PDB entry 7UPQ | X-ray diffraction, 3.35 A resolution | chains B and C of the 3 polymer chains in the assembly

[Chain B]
Molecule: DHT03 protein B
From: synthetic construct
Amino-acid sequence (77 residues; each row starts with the number of its first residue):
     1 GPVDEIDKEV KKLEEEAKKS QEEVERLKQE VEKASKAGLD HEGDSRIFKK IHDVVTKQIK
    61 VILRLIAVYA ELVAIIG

[Chain C]
Molecule: DHT03 protein C
From: synthetic construct
Amino-acid sequence (77 residues; row label = number of the first residue in the row):
     1 GSKQKEAIKV YLELLEVHSR VLKALIEQIK LFIELIKRPD EDLADKVRKS SEELKKIIKE
    61 VEKILRKVDD ILYKVKS
Disordered / not traced: 1

[Chain B / chain C interface]
Contacting residue pairs - 44 pairs, chain B then chain C:
  Val-3(B) / Ile-33(C)  hydrophobic
  Val-3(B) / Ile-36(C)  hydrophobic
  Ile-6(B) / Ile-33(C)  hydrophobic
  Asp-7(B) / Lys-37(C)  salt bridge
  Val-10(B) / Ile-29(C)  hydrophobic
  Lys-11(B) / Lys-30(C)
  Glu-14(B) / Ile-26(C)
  Glu-14(B) / Lys-30(C)  salt bridge
  Ala-17(B) / Leu-22(C)  hydrophobic
  Val-24(B) / Ser-19(C)
  Leu-27(B) / Leu-15(C)  hydrophobic
  Val-31(B) / Ile-8(C)  hydrophobic
  Val-31(B) / Leu-12(C)  hydrophobic
  Leu-39(B) / Lys-5(C)
  Asp-44(B) / Gln-4(C)
  Asp-44(B) / Ile-8(C)
  Ile-47(B) / Ile-8(C)  hydrophobic
  Phe-48(B) / Gln-4(C)
  Phe-48(B) / Ala-7(C)  hydrophobic
  Phe-48(B) / Ile-8(C)  hydrophobic
  Ile-51(B) / Ile-8(C)  hydrophobic
  Ile-51(B) / Tyr-11(C)  hydrophobic
  Ile-51(B) / Leu-12(C)  hydrophobic
  Val-54(B) / Leu-15(C)  hydrophobic
  Val-55(B) / Leu-15(C)  hydrophobic
  Gln-58(B) / Leu-15(C)  hydrogen bond (side chain-backbone)
  Gln-58(B) / His-18(C)
  Gln-58(B) / Ser-19(C)
  Ile-62(B) / His-18(C)
  Ile-62(B) / Leu-22(C)  hydrophobic
  Leu-65(B) / Leu-22(C)  hydrophobic
  Leu-65(B) / Leu-25(C)  hydrophobic
  Leu-65(B) / Ile-26(C)  hydrophobic
  Leu-65(B) / Ile-29(C)
  Ile-66(B) / Leu-25(C)  hydrophobic
  Tyr-69(B) / Gln-28(C)
  Tyr-69(B) / Ile-29(C)  hydrophobic
  Tyr-69(B) / Phe-32(C)
  Leu-72(B) / Ile-29(C)
  Leu-72(B) / Phe-32(C)  hydrophobic
  Leu-72(B) / Ile-33(C)  hydrophobic
  Leu-72(B) / Ile-36(C)  hydrophobic
  Ile-75(B) / Ile-36(C)  hydrophobic
  Ile-76(B) / Ile-36(C)  hydrophobic
Interface residues without a listed pair, chain B (29 interface residues in all): Lys-28, His-41, Ile-59, Val-61
Interface residues without a listed pair, chain C (20 interface residues in all): Leu-14

[Summary]
The interface between chain B and chain C involves 29 residues on one side and 20 on the other, with 1
hydrogen bond and 2 salt bridges. Polar pairs include Asp-7(B)/Lys-37(C), Glu-14(B)/Lys-30(C) and
Gln-58(B)/Leu-15(C).
Here chain B is DHT03 protein B and chain C is DHT03 protein C, both from synthetic construct. Entry 7UPQ
(Crystal structure of designed heterotrimeric assembly DHT03_1arm_A21/B/C) was determined by X-ray
diffraction, deposited together with 7UPO and 7UPP.
